PDB entry 1U3E | X-ray diffraction, 2.92 A resolution | chains A and M of the 4 polymer chains in the assembly

[Chain A]
Molecule: 36-nt DNA strand
Sequence (36 nucleotides; numbered 2 to 37; the number before each row is that of its first residue):
     2 GTAATGAGCC TAACGCTCAG CAATTCCCAC GTAAGA

[Chain M]
Molecule: HNH homing endonuclease
Source organism: Bacillus phage SPO1
UniProtKB: P34081 (YG31_BPSP1); numbering as in UniProt (aligned over 1-174)
Chain sequence (174 residues; row label = number of the first residue in the row):
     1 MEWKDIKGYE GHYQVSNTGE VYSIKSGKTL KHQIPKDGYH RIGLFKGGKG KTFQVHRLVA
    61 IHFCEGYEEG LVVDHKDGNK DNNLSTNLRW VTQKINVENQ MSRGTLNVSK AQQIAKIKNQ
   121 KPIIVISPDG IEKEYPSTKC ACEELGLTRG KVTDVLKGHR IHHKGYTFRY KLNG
Ion coordination: Mn2+: Asp74, Asn96 (shared with 1 residue of chain B; 1 residue of chain C); Sr2+ site 1 near Lys118 (its only coordinating residue here); Sr2+ site 2: Lys118, Gln120

[How chain A and chain M interact]
Contacting residue pairs - 54 pairs, chain A then chain M:
  DG7(A) - Ser26(M)  phosphate contact
  DG7(A) - Phe45(M)  phosphate contact
  DG7(A) - Gly48(M)  phosphate contact
  DA8(A) - Tyr13(M)  hydrogen bond to the phosphate
  DA8(A) - Ser23(M)  hydrogen bond to the phosphate
  DA8(A) - Ser26(M)  hydrogen bond to the phosphate
  DA8(A) - Lys28(M)  phosphate contact
  DA8(A) - Leu30(M)  phosphate contact
  DA8(A) - Phe45(M)  base contact
  DG9(A) - Lys28(M)  salt bridge to the phosphate
  DG9(A) - Leu30(M)  phosphate contact
  DG9(A) - Lys31(M)  hydrogen bond to the phosphate
  DC10(A) - Lys31(M)  salt bridge to the phosphate
  DC10(A) - Gln33(M)  base contact
  DC11(A) - Gln33(M)  hydrogen bond to the base
  DG16(A) - Gln93(M)  base contact
  DC17(A) - Gln93(M)  hydrogen bond to the sugar
  DC17(A) - Val97(M)  base contact
  DT18(A) - Lys94(M)  sugar contact
  DT18(A) - Val97(M)  sugar contact
  DT18(A) - Leu106(M)  base contact
  DC19(A) - Lys94(M)  phosphate contact
  DC19(A) - Met101(M)  sugar contact
  DC19(A) - Leu106(M)  base contact
  DC19(A) - Val108(M)  base contact
  DA20(A) - Val108(M)  sugar contact
  DA20(A) - Gln112(M)  sugar contact
  DG21(A) - Gln112(M)  hydrogen bond to the sugar
  DG21(A) - Ala115(M)  base contact
  DC22(A) - Lys116(M)  phosphate contact
  DA23(A) - Lys116(M)  sugar contact
  DA23(A) - Asn119(M)  sugar contact
  DA23(A) - Gln120(M)  phosphate contact
  DA23(A) - Ser137(M)  phosphate contact
  DA23(A) - Lys139(M)  salt bridge to the phosphate
  DA23(A) - Arg149(M)  sugar contact
  DA24(A) - Asn119(M)  sugar contact
  DA24(A) - Gln120(M)  phosphate contact
  DA24(A) - Lys121(M)  hydrogen bond to the phosphate
  DA24(A) - Ser137(M)  phosphate contact
  DA24(A) - Thr138(M)  hydrogen bond to the phosphate
  DA24(A) - Lys139(M)  hydrogen bond to the phosphate
  DA24(A) - Arg149(M)  base contact
  DT25(A) - Lys121(M)  phosphate contact
  DT25(A) - Thr153(M)  sugar contact
  DT25(A) - Lys157(M)  salt bridge to the phosphate
  DT25(A) - Tyr170(M)  hydrogen bond to the phosphate
  DT26(A) - Gly150(M)  base contact
  DT26(A) - Thr153(M)  base contact
  DT26(A) - Asp154(M)  base contact
  DT26(A) - Lys157(M)  phosphate contact
  DT26(A) - His159(M)  salt bridge to the phosphate
  DC27(A) - Gly150(M)  base contact
  DC27(A) - Asp154(M)  hydrogen bond to the base
Other interface residues (no listed pair), chain A (19 interface residues in all): DT6, DT12
Other interface residues (no listed pair), chain M (36 interface residues in all): Pro35, Gly43, Asn107, Lys151, Leu156

[In short]
The interface between chain A and chain M involves 19 residues on one side and 36 on the other; the contacts
include 12 hydrogen bonds and 5 salt bridges. Among the polar pairs are DC11(A)-Gln33(M), DC27(A)-Asp154(M)
and DC17(A)-Gln93(M). Asp74(M) and Asn96(M) form the Mn2+ site.
Here chain A is a 36-nt DNA strand and chain M is HNH homing endonuclease (Bacillus phage SPO1). Entry 1U3E
(DNA binding and cleavage by the HNH homing endonuclease I-HmuI) was determined by X-ray diffraction.
